Entry 8HEY (electron microscopy, 4.10 A resolution (low resolution: residue-level contacts below are approximate; hydrogen-bond / salt-bridge calls are withheld)); this record covers chains a and B of the 22 polymer chains in the assembly.

# Chain a (and B)
Protein: Major capsid protein
Organism: Human betaherpesvirus 5
Notes: chain B of this document is another copy of the same molecule, construct and numbering; everything in this record applies to it too
UniProtKB: A0A1U8QPG3 (A0A1U8QPG3_HCMV); residue numbers follow UniProt; this construct covers 1-1370
Chain sequence (1370 residues; numbered 1 to 1370; the number before each row is that of its first residue):
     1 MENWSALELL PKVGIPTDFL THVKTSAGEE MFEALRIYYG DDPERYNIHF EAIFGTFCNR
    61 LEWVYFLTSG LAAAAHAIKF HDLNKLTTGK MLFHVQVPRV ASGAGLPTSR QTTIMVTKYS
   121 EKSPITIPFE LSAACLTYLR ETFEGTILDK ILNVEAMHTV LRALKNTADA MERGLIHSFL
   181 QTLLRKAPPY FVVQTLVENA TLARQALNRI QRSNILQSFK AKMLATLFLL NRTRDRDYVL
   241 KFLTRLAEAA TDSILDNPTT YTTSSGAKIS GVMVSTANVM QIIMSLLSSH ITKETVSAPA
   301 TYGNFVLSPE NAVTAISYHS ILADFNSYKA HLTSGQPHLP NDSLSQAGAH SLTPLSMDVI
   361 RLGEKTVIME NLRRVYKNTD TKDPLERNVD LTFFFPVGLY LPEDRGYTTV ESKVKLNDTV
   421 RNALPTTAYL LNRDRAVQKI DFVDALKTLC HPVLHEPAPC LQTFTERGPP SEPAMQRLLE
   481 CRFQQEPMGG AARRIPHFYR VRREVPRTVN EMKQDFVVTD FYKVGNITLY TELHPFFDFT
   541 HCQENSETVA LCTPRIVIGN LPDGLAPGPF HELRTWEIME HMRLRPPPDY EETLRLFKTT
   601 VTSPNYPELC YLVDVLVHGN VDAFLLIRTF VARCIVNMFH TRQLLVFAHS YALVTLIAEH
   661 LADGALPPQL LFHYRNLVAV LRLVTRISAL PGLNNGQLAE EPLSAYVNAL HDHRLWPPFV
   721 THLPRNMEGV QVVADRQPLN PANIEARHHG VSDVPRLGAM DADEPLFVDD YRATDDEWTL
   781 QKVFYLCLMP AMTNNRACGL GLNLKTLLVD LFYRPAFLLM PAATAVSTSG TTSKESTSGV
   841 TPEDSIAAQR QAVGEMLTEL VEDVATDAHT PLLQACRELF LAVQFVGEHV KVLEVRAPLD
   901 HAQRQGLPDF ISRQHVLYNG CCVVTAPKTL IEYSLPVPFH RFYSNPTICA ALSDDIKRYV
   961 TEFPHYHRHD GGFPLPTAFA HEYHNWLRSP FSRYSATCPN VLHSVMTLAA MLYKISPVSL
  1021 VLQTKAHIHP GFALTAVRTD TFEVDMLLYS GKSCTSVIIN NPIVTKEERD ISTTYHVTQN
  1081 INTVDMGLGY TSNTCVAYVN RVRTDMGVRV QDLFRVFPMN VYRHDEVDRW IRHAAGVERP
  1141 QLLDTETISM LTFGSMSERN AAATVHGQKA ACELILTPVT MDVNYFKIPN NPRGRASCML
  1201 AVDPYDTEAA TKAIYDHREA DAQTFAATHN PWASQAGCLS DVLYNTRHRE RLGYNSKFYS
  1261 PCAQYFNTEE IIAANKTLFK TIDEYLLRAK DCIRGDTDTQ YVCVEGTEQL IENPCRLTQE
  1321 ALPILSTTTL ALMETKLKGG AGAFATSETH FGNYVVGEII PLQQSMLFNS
Not modelled in the structure: 1-54, 471-486, 823-841 (chain B: 305-348, 464-486, 545-548, 825-841)
Cystine bridges: Cys-1292/Cys-1303

# Interface between chain a and chain B
Residue-residue contacts - 86 pairs, chain a then chain B:
  His-81(a) / Gly-145(B)
  Asp-82(a) / Thr-146(B)
  Asp-82(a) / Leu-148(B)
  Asp-82(a) / Asp-149(B)
  Lys-85(a) / Tyr-138(B)
  Lys-85(a) / Asp-149(B)
  Lys-85(a) / Leu-152(B)
  Lys-90(a) / Glu-2(B)
  Leu-92(a) / Leu-7(B)
  Phe-93(a) / Leu-7(B)
  His-94(a) / Leu-7(B)
  His-94(a) / Glu-8(B)
  His-94(a) / Lys-12(B)
  Val-97(a) / Val-23(B)
  Arg-110(a) / Tyr-39(B)
  Arg-110(a) / Gly-40(B)
  Gln-111(a) / Tyr-39(B)
  Gln-111(a) / Gly-40(B)
  Gln-111(a) / Asp-41(B)
  Thr-112(a) / Lys-24(B)
  Thr-112(a) / Tyr-38(B)
  Thr-112(a) / Tyr-39(B)
  Thr-113(a) / Ile-37(B)
  Thr-113(a) / Tyr-38(B)
  Ile-114(a) / Val-23(B)
  Ile-114(a) / Ile-37(B)
  Met-115(a) / Trp-4(B)
  Met-115(a) / Leu-7(B)
  Met-115(a) / Glu-8(B)
  Met-115(a) / Ala-34(B)
  Met-115(a) / Leu-35(B)
  Met-115(a) / Arg-36(B)
  Met-115(a) / Tyr-38(B)
  Val-116(a) / Phe-32(B)
  Val-116(a) / Ala-34(B)
  Thr-117(a) / Trp-4(B)
  Thr-117(a) / Glu-33(B)
  Thr-117(a) / Ala-34(B)
  Lys-118(a) / Glu-33(B)
  Tyr-119(a) / Glu-2(B)
  Tyr-119(a) / Glu-33(B)
  Leu-196(a) / Leu-20(B)
  Ala-200(a) / Leu-20(B)
  Ala-203(a) / His-22(B)
  Ala-203(a) / Thr-25(B)
  Arg-204(a) / His-22(B)
  Arg-204(a) / Lys-24(B)
  Arg-204(a) / Thr-25(B)
  Gln-205(a) / Thr-25(B)
  Leu-207(a) / Glu-29(B)
  Arg-212(a) / Glu-29(B)
  Thr-251(a) / Asp-18(B)
  Thr-251(a) / Leu-20(B)
  Asp-252(a) / Asp-18(B)
  Ile-254(a) / Ile-15(B)
  Ala-312(a) / Ile-147(B)
  Ile-316(a) / Ile-151(B)
  Tyr-328(a) / Leu-10(B)
  Tyr-328(a) / Pro-11(B)
  Leu-332(a) / Leu-9(B)
  Leu-332(a) / Pro-11(B)
  Pro-337(a) / Pro-11(B)
  Pro-337(a) / Lys-12(B)
  His-338(a) / Lys-12(B)
  Leu-339(a) / Pro-11(B)
  Leu-339(a) / Lys-12(B)
  Leu-339(a) / Val-13(B)
  Pro-340(a) / Val-13(B)
  Asn-341(a) / Val-13(B)
  Ile-1063(a) / Phe-143(B)
  Val-1064(a) / Glu-141(B)
  Leu-1088(a) / Thr-17(B)
  Leu-1088(a) / Asp-18(B)
  Leu-1088(a) / Phe-19(B)
  Leu-1088(a) / Met-31(B)
  Leu-1088(a) / Phe-32(B)
  Gly-1089(a) / Leu-20(B)
  Gly-1089(a) / Met-31(B)
  Tyr-1090(a) / Leu-20(B)
  Tyr-1205(a) / Glu-30(B)
  Thr-1277(a) / Glu-29(B)
  Thr-1277(a) / Glu-30(B)
  Leu-1278(a) / Glu-29(B)
  Phe-1279(a) / Glu-29(B)
  Phe-1279(a) / Met-31(B)
  Lys-1280(a) / Glu-30(B)
Also at the interface, not in a pair above, chain a (59 interface residues in all): Val-95, Ser-253, Leu-307, Ser-308, Pro-309, Tyr-318, Leu-322, His-331, Gln-336, Asp-342, Lys-1066, Asp-1283
Also at the interface, not in a pair above, chain B (47 interface residues in all): Gly-14, Thr-21, Ala-27, Gly-28, Ile-53, Glu-144

# Summary
The interface between chain a and chain B involves 59 residues on one side and 47 on the other.
Both chains are Major capsid protein (Human betaherpesvirus 5). Entry 8HEY (One CVSC-binding penton vertex in
HCMV B-capsid) was determined by electron microscopy together with 8HEU and 8HEV from the same study.
